9FAT - chains H and L of the 8 polymer chains in the assembly; structure by electron microscopy, 3.60 A resolution.

Chain H:
Protein: Neuroligin-2
Source organism: Homo sapiens
UniProtKB: Q8NFZ4 (NLGN2_HUMAN); residues 668-700 here = UniProt positions 668-700
Amino-acid sequence (33 residues; row label = number of the first residue in the row):
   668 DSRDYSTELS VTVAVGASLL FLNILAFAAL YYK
Curated features (UniProtKB/Swiss-Prot):
  - region: Val678 to Tyr698 (Required for interaction with LHFPL4)

Chain L:
Protein: LHFPL tetraspan subfamily member 4 protein
Source organism: Homo sapiens
UniProtKB: Q7Z7J7 (LHPL4_HUMAN); numbering as in UniProt (aligned over 14-203)
Amino-acid sequence (190 residues; numbered 14 to 203; the number before each row is that of its first residue):
    14 HYMRNSRAIG VLWAIFTICF AIINVVVFIQ PYWVGDSVST PKPGYFGLFH YCVGSGLAGR
    74 ELTCRGSFTD FSTIPSSAFK AAAFFVLLSM VLILGCITCF SLFFFCNTAT VYKICAWMQL
   134 LAALCLVLGC MIFPDGWDAE TIRDMCGAKT GKYSLGDCSV RWAYILAIIG ILNALILSFL
   194 AFVLGNRQTD
Disulfides: Cys65-Cys77, Cys109-Cys128, Cys159-Cys171
Residues lining bound ligands:
  - phosphatidylglycerol (PGW; (1R)-2-{[(S)-{[(2S)-2,3-dihydroxypropyl]oxy}(hydroxy)phosphoryl]oxy}-1-[(hexadecanoyloxy)methyl]ethyl (9Z)-octadec-9-enoate), molecule 1: Arg20, Val24, Ala27, Ile28, Ile31, Ile110, Phe113, Ser114, Phe116, Phe117, Phe118, Thr121, Tyr125
  - phosphatidylglycerol (PGW), molecule 2: Phe81, Thr82, Asp83, Phe84, Ser85

Interface between chain H and chain L:
Residue-residue contacts (26; chain H residue first):
  Asp668(H) - Arg73(L)
  Arg670(H) - Asp49(L)  salt bridge
  Arg670(H) - Ser50(L)  hydrogen bond (side chain-backbone)
  Arg670(H) - Val51(L)
  Arg670(H) - Thr53(L)  hydrogen bond (side chain-backbone)
  Tyr672(H) - Asp49(L)  hydrogen bond
  Tyr672(H) - Ser172(L)
  Tyr672(H) - Arg174(L)
  Leu676(H) - Val173(L)
  Leu676(H) - Trp175(L)
  Thr679(H) - Trp175(L)
  Thr679(H) - Ile178(L)
  Thr679(H) - Ile182(L)
  Val680(H) - Ile178(L)  hydrophobic
  Gly683(H) - Ile182(L)
  Leu686(H) - Cys32(L)  hydrophobic
  Leu686(H) - Asn186(L)
  Leu689(H) - Phe29(L)  hydrophobic
  Asn690(H) - Phe29(L)
  Asn690(H) - Ile189(L)
  Phe694(H) - Ile189(L)  hydrophobic
  Phe694(H) - Leu193(L)  hydrophobic
  Leu697(H) - Ile22(L)  hydrophobic
  Leu697(H) - Val196(L)  hydrophobic
  Leu697(H) - Leu197(L)  hydrophobic
  Leu697(H) - Arg200(L)
Also at the interface, not in a pair above, chain H (17 interface residues in all): Glu675, Leu687, Ala696, Tyr698, Lys700
Also at the interface, not in a pair above, chain L (24 interface residues in all): Ile36, Gly48, Pro56, Leu185

Summary:
Chain H and chain L form an interface of 17 and 24 residues respectively, with 3 hydrogen bonds and 1 salt
bridge. Polar contacts include Arg670(H)-Asp49(L), Arg670(H)-Ser50(L) and Arg670(H)-Thr53(L). Chain L binds
phosphatidylglycerol.
Chain H is Neuroligin-2 and chain L is LHFPL tetraspan subfamily member 4 protein, both from Homo sapiens; the
structure, CryoEM structure of human full-length alpha1beta3gamma2 GABA(A)R in complex with GARLH4, the TMD of
Neuroligin2, Megabody38 ..., was determined by electron microscopy.
